9C8H - chains B and C of the 3 polymer chains in the assembly; structure by electron microscopy, 3.96 A resolution.

Chain B:
Molecule: VP2
From: Human enterovirus D68
UniProtKB: A0A286KB20 (A0A286KB20_HED68); residues 1-248 here correspond to UniProt positions 70-317 (UniProt number = residue number + 69)
Sequence (248 residues; row label = number of the first residue in the row):
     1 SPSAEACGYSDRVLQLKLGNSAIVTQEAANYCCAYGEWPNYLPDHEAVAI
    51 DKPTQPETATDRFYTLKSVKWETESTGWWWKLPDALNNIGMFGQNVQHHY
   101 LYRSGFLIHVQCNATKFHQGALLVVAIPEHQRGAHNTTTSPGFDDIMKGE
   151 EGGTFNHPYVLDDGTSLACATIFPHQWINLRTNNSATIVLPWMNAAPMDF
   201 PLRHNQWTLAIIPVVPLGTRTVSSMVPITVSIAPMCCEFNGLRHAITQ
Unresolved in the structure: 1-29, 45-58, 247-248

Chain C:
Molecule: VP3
From: Human enterovirus D68
UniProtKB: A0A097BW19 (A0A097BW19_HED68); residues 1-247 here correspond to UniProt positions 318-564 (UniProt number = residue number + 317)
Sequence (247 residues; each row starts with the number of its first residue):
     1 GVPTYLLPGSGQFLTTDDHSSAPVLPCFNPTPEMHIPGQVRNMLEVIQVE
    51 SMMEINNTENAVGMQRLKVDISVLTDVDQLLFNIPLDIQLDGPLRNTLVG
   101 NISRYYTHWSGSLEMTFMFCGSFMATGKLILCYTPPGGSCPTTRETAMLG
   151 THIVWDFGLQSSVTLVIPWISGSHYRMFNNDAKSTNANVGYVTCFMQTNL
   201 IVPSESSNTCSLIGFVAAKDDFSLRLMRDSPDIGQLEHLHEAEAAYQ
Unresolved in the structure: 237-247

Chain B / chain C interface:
Contacting residue pairs - 78 pairs, chain B then chain C:
  Tyr35(B) - Gly38(C)
  Glu37(B) - Pro37(C)
  Lys116(B) - Ser122(C)
  Lys116(B) - Phe123(C)  hydrogen bond (backbone-backbone)
  Lys116(B) - Met124(C)
  Phe117(B) - Ser122(C)
  Phe117(B) - Met124(C)  hydrophobic
  Phe117(B) - Glu205(C)
  Phe117(B) - Ser206(C)  hydrogen bond (backbone-side chain)
  His118(B) - Ser122(C)
  Gln119(B) - Cys120(C)  hydrogen bond (side chain-backbone)
  Gln119(B) - Gly121(C)
  Gln119(B) - Ser207(C)
  Gln119(B) - Thr209(C)
  Gln119(B) - Cys210(C)
  Gln119(B) - Ser211(C)
  Gly120(B) - Cys120(C)
  Ala121(B) - Cys120(C)  hydrogen bond (backbone-side chain)
  Pro158(B) - Met64(C)
  Tyr159(B) - Glu54(C)  hydrogen bond
  Tyr159(B) - Gly63(C)
  Tyr159(B) - Met64(C)
  Tyr159(B) - Leu67(C)  hydrophobic
  Leu167(B) - Met52(C)
  Leu167(B) - Met64(C)  hydrophobic
  Leu167(B) - Leu67(C)  hydrophobic
  Ala168(B) - Ser51(C)
  Ala168(B) - Met52(C)  hydrogen bond (backbone-backbone)
  Ala168(B) - Leu67(C)  hydrophobic
  Ala168(B) - Asn96(C)
  Cys169(B) - Asn96(C)  hydrogen bond (side chain-backbone)
  Cys169(B) - Thr97(C)
  Cys169(B) - Leu98(C)
  Cys169(B) - Asn101(C)
  Thr171(B) - Val49(C)
  Thr171(B) - Glu50(C)  hydrogen bond (side chain-backbone)
  Thr171(B) - Ser51(C)  hydrogen bond (side chain-backbone)
  Thr171(B) - Met52(C)
  Ile172(B) - Val46(C)
  Ile172(B) - Val49(C)  hydrophobic
  Ile172(B) - Leu98(C)  hydrophobic
  His175(B) - Val49(C)
  Trp177(B) - Phe215(C)  hydrophobic
  Asn179(B) - Met118(C)
  Asn179(B) - Phe119(C)
  Asn179(B) - Cys120(C)
  Asn179(B) - Gly121(C)
  Asn179(B) - Ser161(C)
  Arg181(B) - Phe119(C)
  Arg181(B) - Gly121(C)
  Arg181(B) - Ser122(C)  hydrogen bond (side chain-backbone)
  Arg181(B) - Phe123(C)  hydrogen bond (side chain-backbone)
  Arg181(B) - Ala125(C)  hydrogen bond (side chain-backbone)
  Arg181(B) - Phe157(C)
  Arg181(B) - Gly158(C)  hydrogen bond (side chain-backbone)
  Arg181(B) - Ser161(C)
  Thr182(B) - Leu159(C)
  Thr182(B) - Ser161(C)
  Pro191(B) - Pro37(C)  hydrophobic
  Trp192(B) - Pro37(C)
  Met193(B) - Pro37(C)
  Asn194(B) - Ile36(C)
  Pro197(B) - Met34(C)  hydrophobic
  Ile212(B) - Met64(C)  hydrophobic
  Pro213(B) - Met64(C)
  Val214(B) - Met64(C)
  Val214(B) - Lys68(C)
  Val215(B) - Lys68(C)
  Val215(B) - Cys120(C)  hydrophobic
  Val215(B) - Ser211(C)
  Val215(B) - Ile213(C)  hydrophobic
  Pro216(B) - Lys68(C)
  Gly218(B) - Ser207(C)  hydrogen bond (backbone-side chain)
  Thr219(B) - Glu205(C)
  Arg220(B) - Pro203(C)
  Arg220(B) - Ser204(C)  hydrogen bond (side chain-backbone)
  Arg220(B) - Glu205(C)
  Arg220(B) - Ser206(C)  hydrogen bond (side chain-backbone)
Interface residues without a listed pair, chain B (37 interface residues in all): Leu123, Ser166, Leu180, Ala195
Interface residues without a listed pair, chain C (43 interface residues in all): Glu45, Gln160, Asn208

Overview:
37 residues of chain B and 43 residues of chain C are in contact, with 16 hydrogen bonds. Polar pairs include
Phe117(B)-Ser206(C), Gln119(B)-Cys120(C) and Ala121(B)-Cys120(C).
Here chain B is VP2 and chain C is VP3, both from Human enterovirus D68. Entry 9C8H (Cryo-EM Structure of
EV-D68 A2 A-Particle) was determined by electron microscopy, deposited together with 9C3J, 9C4A, 9C8F, 9C8G
and 9C8I.
